Entry 2ERH (X-ray diffraction, 2.00 A resolution); this record covers chains A and B.

Chain A:
Name: Colicin E7 immunity protein
Source organism: Escherichia coli
Reference sequence: Q03708 (IMM7_ECOLI); residues 1-87 here = UniProt positions 1-87
Chain sequence (87 residues; row label = number of the first residue in the row):
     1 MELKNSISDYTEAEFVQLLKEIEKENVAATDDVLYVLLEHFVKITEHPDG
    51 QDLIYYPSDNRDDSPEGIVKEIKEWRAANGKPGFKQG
Sequence notes: engineered mutation Y35 (Asp in Q03708), Q51 (Thr in Q03708)

Chain B:
Name: Colicin E7
Source organism: Escherichia coli
Notes: EC 3.1.-.-
Reference sequence: Q47112 (CEA7_ECOLI); residue numbers follow UniProt; this construct covers 447-573
Chain sequence (127 residues; numbered 447 to 573; the number before each row is that of its first residue):
   447 RNKPGKATGKGKPVNNKWLNNAGKDLGSPVPDRIANKLRDKEFKSFDDFR
   497 KKFWEEVSKDPELSKQFSRTQNDRMKVGRAPQTRTQDVSGKRQSFELHHE
   547 KPISQNGGVYDMDNISVVTPKRHIDIH
Sequence notes: engineered mutation T516 (Asn in Q47112), Q517 (Asn in Q47112), R525 (Lys in Q47112), Q528 (Lys in Q47112), Q539 (Thr in Q47112)
Swiss-Prot annotation at these positions:
  - binding site (Zn(2+)): H544, H569, H573
What the authors report for this chain:
  - contacts within the chain: Q528-Q539

Chain A / chain B interface:
Residue-residue contacts - 36 pairs, chain A then chain B:
  N26(A) with T516(B), hydrogen bond (side chain-backbone); D519(B); R520(B), hydrogen bond
  V27(A) with D519(B); V523(B)
  A28(A) with R525(B)
  A29(A) with R525(B), hydrogen bond (backbone-side chain)
  D31(A) with R520(B), salt bridge; R525(B), salt bridge
  L34(A) with R520(B)
  Y35(A) with Q528(B), hydrogen bond; K537(B); Q539(B)
  L38(A) with Q528(B)
  D49(A) with T531(B)
  Q51(A) with Q528(B), hydrogen bond; T531(B); Q539(B), hydrogen bond
  D52(A) with R530(B); T531(B), hydrogen bond (side chain-backbone)
  I54(A) with S514(B); T516(B), hydrogen bond (backbone-side chain)
  Y55(A) with S514(B), hydrogen bond (backbone-side chain); T516(B); Q517(B); R520(B); Q528(B)
  Y56(A) with Q517(B), hydrogen bond; Q528(B), hydrogen bond (side chain-backbone); T529(B); R530(B); F541(B)
  P57(A) with S514(B)
  D63(A) with S514(B); R515(B), hydrogen bond (backbone-side chain)
  S64(A) with R515(B)
Other interface residues (no listed pair), chain A (18 interface residues in all): E23
Other interface residues (no listed pair), chain B (16 interface residues in all): S540
The authors on this interface:
  - specific contacts: Y35(A)-S540(B) (water-mediated contact), Y35(A)-Q528(B), Q51(A)-Q528(B) (hydrogen bond), Q51(A)-Q539(B) (hydrogen bond), Y55(A)-S514(B) (water-mediated contact), T516(B)-I54(A) (hydrogen bond), Q517(B)-Y55(A) (water-mediated contact)

In short:
18 residues of chain A face 16 of chain B across their interface; the contacts include 12 hydrogen bonds and 2
salt bridges. Among the polar pairs are D31(A)-R520(B), D31(A)-R525(B) and N26(A)-T516(B). The authors report
water-mediated contacts between Y35(A) and S540(B), Y55(A) and S514(B) and Q517(B) and Y55(A); a contact
between Y35(A) and Q528(B); hydrogen bonds between Q51(A) and Q528(B), Q51(A) and Q539(B) and T516(B) and
I54(A). From the paper: contacts within the chain involving Q528(B) and Q539(B).
Here chain A is Colicin E7 immunity protein and chain B is Colicin E7, both from Escherichia coli. Entry 2ERH
(Crystal Structure of the E7_G/Im7_G complex; a designed interface between the colicin E7 DNAse and the ...)
was determined by X-ray diffraction.
